1B2C - chains A and B; structure by X-ray diffraction, 1.80 A resolution.

# Chain A
Protein: Protein (insulin A chain)
Source organism: Sus scrofa
UniProtKB: P01315 (INS_PIG); residues 1-21 here correspond to UniProt positions 88-108 (UniProt number = residue number + 87)
Chain sequence (21 residues; each row starts with the number of its first residue):
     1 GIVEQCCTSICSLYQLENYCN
Disulfide bonds: C6-C11

# Chain B
Protein: Protein (insulin B chain)
Source organism: Sus scrofa
UniProtKB: P01315 (INS_PIG); residues 1-30 here correspond to UniProt positions 25-54 (UniProt number = residue number + 24)
Chain sequence (30 residues; row label = number of the first residue in the row):
     1 FVNQHLCGSHLVEALYLVCGERGFFYTPKA

# Chain A / chain B interface
Contacting residue pairs (38):
  G1(A) with A30(B), hydrogen bond (backbone-backbone)
  I2(A) with L15(B), hydrophobic; T27(B)
  V3(A) with P28(B), hydrophobic
  C6(A) with Q4(B); H5(B); L6(B), hydrogen bond (backbone-backbone); L11(B), hydrophobic
  C7(A) with H5(B), hydrogen bond (backbone-side chain); L6(B); C7(B), disulfide
  T8(A) with H5(B)
  S9(A) with H5(B), hydrogen bond (backbone-side chain)
  I10(A) with N3(B); Q4(B); H5(B)
  C11(A) with V2(B); N3(B); Q4(B), hydrogen bond (backbone-backbone)
  S12(A) with V2(B); N3(B)
  L13(A) with V2(B); V18(B), hydrophobic
  L16(A) with V2(B), hydrophobic; L11(B), hydrophobic; L15(B)
  E17(A) with V18(B); R22(B), salt bridge
  Y19(A) with L15(B), hydrophobic; F24(B); F25(B), hydrogen bond (backbone-backbone)
  C20(A) with C19(B), disulfide; R22(B); G23(B)
  N21(A) with R22(B); G23(B), hydrogen bond (backbone-backbone); F24(B), hydrogen bond (side chain-backbone); F25(B)
Other interface residues (no listed pair), chain A (18 interface residues in all): E4, N18
Other interface residues (no listed pair), chain B (19 interface residues in all): A14, Y26
Inter-chain disulfides: C7(A)-C7(B), C20(A)-C19(B)

# Overview
Chain A and chain B form an interface of 18 and 19 residues respectively, with 2 disulfide bonds, 8 hydrogen
bonds and 1 salt bridge. Among the polar pairs are E17(A)-R22(B), C7(A)-H5(B) and S9(A)-H5(B).
Here chain A is Protein (insulin A chain) and chain B is Protein (insulin B chain), both from Sus scrofa.
Entry 1B2C (Ph affects glu B13 switching and sulfate binding in cubic insulin crystals (ph 6.26 coordinates))
was determined by X-ray diffraction together with 1B17, 1B18, 1B19, 1B2A, 1B2B, 1B2D and 3 further entries
from the same study.
